Entry 8DFA (electron microscopy, 2.80 A resolution); this record covers chains H and L of the 13 polymer chains in the assembly.

# Chain H
Protein: CRISPR-associated protein, TM1801 family
Organism: Desulfovibrio vulgaris str. Hildenborough
UniProtKB: Q72WF7 (Q72WF7_DESVH); residue numbers follow UniProt; this construct covers 1-290
Sequence (290 residues; each row starts with the number of its first residue):
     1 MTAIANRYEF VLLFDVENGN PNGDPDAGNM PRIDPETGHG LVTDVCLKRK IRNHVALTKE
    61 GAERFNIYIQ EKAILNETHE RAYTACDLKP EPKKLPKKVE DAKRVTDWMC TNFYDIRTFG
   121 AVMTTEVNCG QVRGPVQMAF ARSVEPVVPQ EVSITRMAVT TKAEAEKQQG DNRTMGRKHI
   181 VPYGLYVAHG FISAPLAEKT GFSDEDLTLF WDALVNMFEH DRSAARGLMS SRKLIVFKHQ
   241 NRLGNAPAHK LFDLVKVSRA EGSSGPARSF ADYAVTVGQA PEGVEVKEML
Not modelled in the structure: 167-170

# Chain L
Molecule: 46-nt RNA strand
Organism: Desulfovibrio vulgaris
Sequence (46 nucleotides; numbered 2 to 47; the number before each row is that of its first residue):
     2 GGAUUGAAAC GCCAUGCUCA GGCUGGCGAG UGGGCGCCAC UCUCCA

# Interface between chain H and chain L
Contacting residue pairs - 31 pairs, chain H then chain L:
  Asn22(H) with A47(L), base contact
  Gly23(H) with A47(L), hydrogen bond to the base
  Arg32(H) with A47(L), hydrogen bond to the base
  Thr43(H) with A47(L), base contact
  Val45(H) with A47(L), hydrogen bond to the sugar
  Cys46(H) with A47(L), hydrogen bond to the sugar
  Leu47(H) with A47(L), sugar contact
  Lys48(H) with C46(L), salt bridge to the phosphate; A47(L), phosphate contact
  Arg49(H) with A47(L), salt bridge to the phosphate
  Tyr68(H) with C45(L), base contact
  Ile69(H) with C46(L), phosphate contact; A47(L), phosphate contact
  Leu75(H) with C45(L), base contact; C46(L), base contact
  Gly120(H) with C45(L), phosphate contact
  Val122(H) with U44(L), sugar contact; C45(L), base contact
  Met123(H) with U44(L), base contact; C45(L), hydrogen bond to the sugar
  Thr124(H) with C45(L), hydrogen bond to the base; C46(L), hydrogen bond to the base
  Thr125(H) with C45(L), hydrogen bond to the base; C46(L), hydrogen bond to the base
  Glu126(H) with C45(L), hydrogen bond to the base
  Gly130(H) with U44(L), base contact
  Gln131(H) with U44(L), hydrogen bond to the base
  Arg133(H) with U44(L), phosphate contact; C45(L), phosphate contact
  Gly134(H) with C45(L), hydrogen bond to the phosphate
  Gln137(H) with C45(L), hydrogen bond to the phosphate
Interface residues without a listed pair, chain H (29 interface residues in all): Arg52, His79, Phe119, Val127, Val132, Arg226

# In short
29 residues of chain H face 4 of chain L across their interface; the contacts include 13 hydrogen bonds and 2
salt bridges. Among the polar pairs are Gly23(H)-A47(L), Arg32(H)-A47(L) and Thr124(H)-C45(L).
Chain H is CRISPR-associated protein, TM1801 family (Desulfovibrio vulgaris str. Hildenborough) and chain L is
a 46-nt RNA strand (Desulfovibrio vulgaris); the structure, type I-C Cascade bound to ssDNA target, was
determined by electron microscopy together with 8DEJ, 8DFS, 8DEX and 8DFO from the same study.
